PDB entry 7DMP | electron microscopy, 3.20 A resolution | chains B and C of the 6 polymer chains in the assembly

Chain B:
Molecule: Radial spoke head protein 4 homolog A
From: Mus musculus
UniProt: Q8BYM7 (RSH4A_MOUSE); numbering as in UniProt (aligned over 1-716)
Sequence (716 residues; numbered 1 to 716; the number before each row is that of its first residue):
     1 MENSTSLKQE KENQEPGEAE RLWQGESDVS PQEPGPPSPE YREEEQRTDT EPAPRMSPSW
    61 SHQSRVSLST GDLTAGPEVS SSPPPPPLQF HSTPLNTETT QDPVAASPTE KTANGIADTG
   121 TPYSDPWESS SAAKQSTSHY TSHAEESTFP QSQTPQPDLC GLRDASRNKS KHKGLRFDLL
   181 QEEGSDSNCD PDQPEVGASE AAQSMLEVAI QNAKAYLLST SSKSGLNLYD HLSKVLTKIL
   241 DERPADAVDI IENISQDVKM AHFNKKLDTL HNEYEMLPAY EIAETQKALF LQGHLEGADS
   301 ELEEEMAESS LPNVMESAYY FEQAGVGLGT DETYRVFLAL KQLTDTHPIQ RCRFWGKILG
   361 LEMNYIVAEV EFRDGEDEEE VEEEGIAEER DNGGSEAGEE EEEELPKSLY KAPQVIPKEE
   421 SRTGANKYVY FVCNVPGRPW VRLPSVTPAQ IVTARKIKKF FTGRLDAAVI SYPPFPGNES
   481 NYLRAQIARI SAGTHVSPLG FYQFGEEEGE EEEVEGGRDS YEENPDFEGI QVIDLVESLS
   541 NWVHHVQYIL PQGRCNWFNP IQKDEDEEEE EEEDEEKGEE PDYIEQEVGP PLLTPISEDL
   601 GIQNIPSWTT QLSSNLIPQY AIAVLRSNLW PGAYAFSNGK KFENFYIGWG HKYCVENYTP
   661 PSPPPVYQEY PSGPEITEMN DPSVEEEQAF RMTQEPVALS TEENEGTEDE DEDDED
Disordered / not traced: 1-276, 292-309, 378-404, 505-518, 563-584, 694-716
What the authors report for this chain:
  - disease-associated variants - A368P (citing earlier work)

Chain C:
Molecule: Radial spoke head protein 9 homolog
From: Mus musculus
UniProt: Q9D9V4 (RSPH9_MOUSE); residues 1-276 here = UniProt positions 1-276
Sequence (276 residues; numbered 1 to 276; the number before each row is that of its first residue):
     1 MDADSLLLSL ELASGSGQGL SPDRRASLLT SLMLVKRDYR FARVLFWGRI LGLVADYYIA
    61 QGLSEDQLAP RKTLYSLNCT EWSLLPPATE EMAMQISVVS GRFMGDPSHE YEHTELQKVN
   121 EGEKVFDEEV VVQIKEETRL VSIIDQIDKA VAIIPRGALF KTPFGVTHVN RTFEGLPLSE
   181 VRKLSSYFHF REAIDLKNKT LLEKSDLEPS LDFLDSLEYD IPRGSWSIQM ERGNALVVLR
   241 SLLWPGLTFY HAPRTKNYGY IYVGTGEKNM DLPFML
Disordered / not traced: 116-129, 194-213
What the authors report for this chain:
  - disease-associated variants - H251R: abolished localization (citing earlier work)

How chain B and chain C interact:
Contacting residue pairs (88):
  Pro278(B) - Asn234(C)
  Ala279(B) - Gly233(C)
  Ala279(B) - Asn234(C)
  Ile282(B) - Gly233(C)
  Glu322(B) - Leu12(C)
  Glu322(B) - Leu20(C)
  Glu322(B) - Ser21(C)
  Glu322(B) - Pro22(C)
  Glu322(B) - Arg25(C)  salt bridge
  Gln323(B) - Ser21(C)
  Gln323(B) - Pro22(C)
  Gly325(B) - Leu12(C)
  Gly325(B) - Gln18(C)
  Gly325(B) - Gly19(C)  hydrogen bond (backbone-backbone)
  Gly325(B) - Leu20(C)
  Gly325(B) - Ser21(C)
  Gly325(B) - Arg49(C)
  Val326(B) - Leu12(C)
  Val326(B) - Gln18(C)
  Gly327(B) - Leu12(C)
  Gly327(B) - Gly17(C)
  Leu328(B) - Leu12(C)
  Leu328(B) - Ala13(C)
  Leu328(B) - Ser14(C)  hydrogen bond (backbone-backbone)
  Asp331(B) - Arg232(C)  salt bridge
  Glu332(B) - Ser14(C)
  Glu332(B) - Arg232(C)  salt bridge
  Lys357(B) - Ser14(C)
  Lys357(B) - Glu231(C)  salt bridge
  Leu359(B) - Arg240(C)
  Gly360(B) - Ser227(C)  hydrogen bond (backbone-side chain)
  Gly360(B) - Gln229(C)  hydrogen bond (backbone-side chain)
  Leu361(B) - Ser227(C)  hydrogen bond (backbone-side chain)
  Leu361(B) - Ile228(C)  hydrogen bond (backbone-backbone)
  Leu361(B) - Gln229(C)
  Leu361(B) - Leu242(C)  hydrophobic
  Glu362(B) - Ile228(C)
  Glu362(B) - Gln229(C)
  Met363(B) - Gln229(C)
  Asn364(B) - Gln229(C)  hydrogen bond
  Asn364(B) - Glu231(C)
  Asn364(B) - Arg240(C)
  Lys458(B) - Asp271(C)  salt bridge
  Lys458(B) - Phe274(C)
  Lys458(B) - Met275(C)
  Lys459(B) - Phe274(C)
  Lys459(B) - Met275(C)
  Lys459(B) - Leu276(C)  hydrogen bond (side chain-backbone)
  Phe460(B) - Leu242(C)  hydrophobic
  Phe460(B) - Leu272(C)  hydrophobic
  Phe460(B) - Met275(C)  hydrogen bond (backbone-backbone)
  Phe460(B) - Leu276(C)  hydrophobic
  Ile605(B) - Leu53(C)  hydrophobic
  Ile605(B) - Arg102(C)
  Pro606(B) - Leu53(C)
  Thr609(B) - Leu53(C)  hydrogen bond (side chain-backbone)
  Gln611(B) - Val54(C)
  Gln611(B) - Ala55(C)
  Gln611(B) - Asp56(C)
  Ser613(B) - Asp23(C)
  Ser614(B) - Asp23(C)
  Asn615(B) - Arg24(C)  hydrogen bond
  Leu616(B) - Asp23(C)
  Ile617(B) - Asp23(C)
  Arg626(B) - Leu51(C)  hydrogen bond (side chain-backbone)
  Arg626(B) - Gly52(C)
  Arg626(B) - Asp56(C)  salt bridge
  Asn628(B) - Leu53(C)
  Asn628(B) - Arg102(C)  hydrogen bond
  Gly632(B) - Gln18(C)
  Tyr634(B) - Gln18(C)
  Tyr634(B) - Arg49(C)  hydrogen bond
  Tyr634(B) - Leu51(C)
  Ile647(B) - Gly17(C)
  Trp649(B) - Ser16(C)  hydrogen bond
  Trp649(B) - Arg240(C)
  Trp649(B) - Leu242(C)  hydrophobic
  Trp649(B) - Pro245(C)  hydrogen bond (side chain-backbone)
  His651(B) - Met275(C)
  Tyr653(B) - Ser100(C)
  Tyr653(B) - Gly101(C)
  Tyr653(B) - Arg102(C)  hydrogen bond (side chain-backbone)
  Tyr653(B) - Glu267(C)
  Val655(B) - Ser100(C)  hydrogen bond (backbone-side chain)
  Glu656(B) - Ser100(C)
  Tyr658(B) - Asp271(C)
  Tyr658(B) - Phe274(C)  hydrophobic
  Pro660(B) - Phe274(C)
Interface residues without a listed pair, chain B (47 interface residues in all): Leu277, Ala324, Gly329, Arg335, Asn657
Interface residues without a listed pair, chain C (44 interface residues in all): Leu10, Leu178, Ser241, Arg254, Met270

Summary:
The interface between chain B and chain C involves 47 residues on one side and 44 on the other; the contacts
include 18 hydrogen bonds and 6 salt bridges. Polar contacts include Glu322(B)-Arg25(C), Asp331(B)-Arg232(C)
and Glu332(B)-Arg232(C). The paper reports that H251R of chain C abolishes localization.
Here chain B is Radial spoke head protein 4 homolog A and chain C is Radial spoke head protein 9 homolog, both
from Mus musculus. Entry 7DMP (Mouse radial spoke complex) was determined by electron microscopy.
